PDB entry 6HWY | electron microscopy, 8.60 A resolution (very low resolution: no residue pairs are listed; an interface is given only as per-side residue counts) | chains A and B of the 4 polymer chains in the assembly

Chain A (and B):
Molecule: Putative gag polyprotein
From: Murine leukemia virus
Notes: chain B of this document is another copy of the same molecule, construct and numbering; everything in this record applies to it too
Reference sequence: A0A240FAQ8 (A0A240FAQ8_9GAMR); residues 1-236 here correspond to UniProt positions 215-450 (UniProt number = residue number + 214)
Amino-acid sequence (236 residues; row label = number of the first residue in the row):
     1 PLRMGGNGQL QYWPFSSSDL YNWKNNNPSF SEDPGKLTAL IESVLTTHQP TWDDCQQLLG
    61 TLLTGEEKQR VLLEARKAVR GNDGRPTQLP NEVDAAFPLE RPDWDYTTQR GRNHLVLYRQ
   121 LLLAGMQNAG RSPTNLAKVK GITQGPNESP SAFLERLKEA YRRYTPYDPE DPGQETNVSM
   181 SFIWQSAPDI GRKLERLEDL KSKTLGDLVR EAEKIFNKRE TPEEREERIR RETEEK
Sequence notes: conflict M4 (Leu218 in A0A240FAQ8), M126 (Leu340 in A0A240FAQ8), K214 (Arg428 in A0A240FAQ8), I229 (Val443 in A0A240FAQ8)

Chain A / chain B interface:
At this resolution (9 A) residue pairs are not listed: 6 residues of chain A and 7 of chain B lie at the interface.

Overview:
The interface between chain A and chain B involves 6 residues on one side and 7 on the other.
Both chains are Putative gag polyprotein (Murine leukemia virus). Entry 6HWY (Mature MLV capsid pentamer
structure in intact virus particles) was determined by electron microscopy (same publication as 6GZA, 6HWI,
6HWW and 6HWX).
